PDB entry 6U9H | electron microscopy, 3.80 A resolution | chains G and K of the 16 polymer chains in the assembly

# Chain G (and K)
Molecule: Acetolactate synthase small subunit 2, chloroplastic
From: Arabidopsis thaliana
Notes: chain K of this document is another copy of the same molecule, construct and numbering; everything in this record applies to it too
Reference sequence: Q93YZ7 (ILVH2_ARATH); residues 1-491 here = UniProt positions 1-491
Amino-acid sequence (491 residues; numbered 1 to 491; the number before each row is that of its first residue):
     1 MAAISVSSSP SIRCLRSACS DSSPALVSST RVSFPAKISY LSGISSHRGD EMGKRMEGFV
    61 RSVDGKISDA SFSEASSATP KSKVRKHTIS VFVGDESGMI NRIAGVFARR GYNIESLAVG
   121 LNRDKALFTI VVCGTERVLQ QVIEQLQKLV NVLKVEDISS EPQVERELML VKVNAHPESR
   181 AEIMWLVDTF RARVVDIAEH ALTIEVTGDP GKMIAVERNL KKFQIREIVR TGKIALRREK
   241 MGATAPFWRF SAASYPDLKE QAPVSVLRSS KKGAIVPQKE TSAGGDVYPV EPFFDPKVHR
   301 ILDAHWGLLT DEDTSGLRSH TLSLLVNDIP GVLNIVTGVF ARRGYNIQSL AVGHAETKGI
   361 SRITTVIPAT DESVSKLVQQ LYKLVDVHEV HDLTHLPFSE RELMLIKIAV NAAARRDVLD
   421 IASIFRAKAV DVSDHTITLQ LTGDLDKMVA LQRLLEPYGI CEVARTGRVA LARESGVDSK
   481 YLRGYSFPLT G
Not modelled in the structure: 1-306, 476-491

# How chain G and chain K interact
Residue-residue contacts - 21 pairs, chain G then chain K:
  Ala-412(G) / Asp-417(K)
  Ala-412(G) / Tyr-458(K)
  Ala-413(G) / Asp-417(K)
  Arg-415(G) / Asp-417(K)
  Arg-415(G) / Ile-421(K)
  Arg-415(G) / Tyr-458(K)  hydrogen bond
  Arg-416(G) / Arg-416(K)
  Arg-416(G) / Asp-417(K)
  Arg-416(G) / Asp-420(K)
  Leu-419(G) / Asp-420(K)
  Leu-419(G) / Ser-423(K)
  Leu-419(G) / Ile-424(K)  hydrophobic
  Lys-428(G) / Arg-426(K)
  Ala-429(G) / Ile-424(K)
  Val-430(G) / Lys-447(K)  hydrogen bond (backbone-side chain)
  Val-432(G) / Ile-424(K)  hydrophobic
  Val-432(G) / Phe-425(K)  hydrophobic
  Val-432(G) / Leu-454(K)  hydrophobic
  Ser-433(G) / Leu-454(K)
  Asp-434(G) / Leu-454(K)
  Ile-437(G) / Ile-424(K)  hydrophobic

# Overview
12 residues of chain G face 11 of chain K across their interface; the contacts include 2 hydrogen bonds. Polar
contacts include Arg-415(G)/Tyr-458(K) and Val-430(G)/Lys-447(K).
Chain G and chain K are both Acetolactate synthase small subunit 2, chloroplastic (Arabidopsis thaliana); the
structure, Arabidopsis thaliana acetohydroxyacid synthase complex, was determined by electron microscopy
together with 6U9D, 6VZ8 and 6WO1 from the same study.
